PDB entry 1IN7 | X-ray diffraction, 1.90 A resolution | chain A

[Chain A]
Protein: Holliday junction DNA helicase ruvb
From: Thermotoga maritima
Reference sequence: Q56313 (RUVB_THEMA); residues 1-334 here = UniProt positions 1-334
Chain sequence (334 residues; numbered 1 to 334; the number before each row is that of its first residue):
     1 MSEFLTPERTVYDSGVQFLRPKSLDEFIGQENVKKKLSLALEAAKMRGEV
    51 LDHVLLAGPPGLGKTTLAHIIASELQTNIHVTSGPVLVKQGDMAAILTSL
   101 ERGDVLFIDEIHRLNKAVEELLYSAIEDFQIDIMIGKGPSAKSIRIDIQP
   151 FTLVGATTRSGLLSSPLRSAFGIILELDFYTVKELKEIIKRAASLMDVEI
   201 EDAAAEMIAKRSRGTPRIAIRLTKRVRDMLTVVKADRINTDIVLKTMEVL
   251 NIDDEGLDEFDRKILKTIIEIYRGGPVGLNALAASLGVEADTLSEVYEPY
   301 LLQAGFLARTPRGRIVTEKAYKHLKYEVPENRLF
Not modelled in the structure: 1-16, 132-146, 330-334
Sequence notes: engineered mutation A170 (Arg in Q56313)
Ligand contacts: ADP (adenosine-5'-diphosphate): L19, R20, P21, E26, F27, I28, P59, P60, G61, L62, G63, K64, T65, T66, Y180, I188, R191, P216, R217, I220
UniProt features mapped onto this chain:
  - binding site (ADP): L19, R20, F27, I28, G61, L62, G63, K64, T65, T66, Y180, P216, R217
  - binding site (ATP): E26, F27, I28, L62, G63, E127 to F129, P216
  - binding site (DNA): R309, R314
  - mutagenesis: A156 (A156C: 38% DNA-dependent ATPase activity; A156S: 32% DNA-dependent ATPase activity, allows branch migration), T157 to T158 (5% DNA-dependent ATPase activity, no branch migration), T158 (T158V: 5% DNA-dependent ATPase activity), P216 (P216G: 11% DNA-dependent ATPase activity, allows branch migration), R217 (R217A: 43% DNA-dependent ATPase activity, allows branch migration; R217K: 5% DNA-dependent ATPase activity, no branch migration)

[Overview]
Chain A binds ADP. UniProt lists 13 ADP-binding residues, 9 ATP-binding residues, DNA-binding residues R309
and R314 and 5 mutagenesis sites.
Chain A is Holliday junction DNA helicase ruvb (Thermotoga maritima); the structure, Thermotoga maritima ruvb
R170A, was determined by X-ray diffraction (same publication as 1IN4, 1IN5, 1IN6, 1IN8 and 1J7K).
